PDB entry 3HG1 | X-ray diffraction, 3.00 A resolution | chains C and E of the 5 polymer chains in the assembly

[Chain C]
Name: Cancer/mart-1
Amino-acid sequence (10 residues; row label = number of the first residue in the row):
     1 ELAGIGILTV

[Chain E]
Name: T-cell Receptor, Beta Chain
From: Homo sapiens
Amino-acid sequence (244 residues; row label = number of the first residue in the row):
     1 SQTIHQWPAT LVQPVGSPLS LECTVEGTSN PNLYWYRQAA GRGLQLLFYS VGIGQISSEV
    61 PQNLSASRPQ DRQFILSSKK LLLSDSGFYL CAWSETGLGT GELFFGEGSR LTVLEDLKNV
   121 FPPEVAVFEP SEAEISHTQK ATLVCLATGF YPDHVELSWW VNGKEVHSGV CTDPQPLKEQ
   181 PALNDSRYAL SSRLRVSATF WQDPRNHFRC QVQFYGLSEN DEWTQDRAKP VTQIVSAEAW
   241 GRAD
Disulfide bonds: Cys-23/Cys-91, Cys-145/Cys-210

[Interface between chain C and chain E]
Residue-residue contacts (11):
  Ala-3(C) / Leu-98(E)
  Gly-4(C) / Leu-98(E)
  Gly-4(C) / Gly-99(E)
  Ile-5(C) / Leu-98(E)
  Ile-5(C) / Gly-99(E)
  Gly-6(C) / Leu-98(E)
  Gly-6(C) / Gly-99(E)
  Ile-7(C) / Leu-98(E)  hydrogen bond (backbone-backbone)
  Ile-7(C) / Gly-99(E)  hydrogen bond (backbone-backbone)
  Leu-8(C) / Gly-99(E)
  Thr-9(C) / Thr-96(E)
Other interface residues (no listed pair), chain E (5 interface residues in all): Gly-97, Thr-100
From the paper, about this interface:
  - specific contacts: Ile-7(C)/Leu-98(E), Ile-7(C)/Gly-99(E), Thr-9(C)/Thr-96(E), Leu-98(E)/Ala-3(C), Leu-98(E)/Gly-4(C), Leu-98(E)/Ile-5(C), Leu-98(E)/Gly-6(C), Gly-99(E)/Ile-5(C)

[Overview]
7 residues of chain C and 5 residues of chain E are in contact, with 2 hydrogen bonds. The backbones
hydrogen-bond at Ile-7(C)/Leu-98(E) and Ile-7(C)/Gly-99(E). The paper describes contacts between Ile-7(C) and
Leu-98(E), Ile-7(C) and Gly-99(E) and Thr-9(C) and Thr-96(E) among others.
Chain C is Cancer/mart-1 and chain E is T-cell Receptor, Beta Chain (Homo sapiens); the structure,
Germline-governed recognition of a cancer epitope by an immunodominant human T cell receptor, was determined
by X-ray diffraction.
